6RDE - chains P and U of the 20 polymer chains in the assembly; structure by electron microscopy, 2.90 A resolution.

== Chain P ==
Name: Mitochondrial ATP synthase subunit OSCP
From: Polytomella sp. Pringsheim 198.80
UniProt: D8V7I1 (D8V7I1_9CHLO); numbering as in UniProt (aligned over 1-229)
Sequence (229 residues; row label = number of the first residue in the row):
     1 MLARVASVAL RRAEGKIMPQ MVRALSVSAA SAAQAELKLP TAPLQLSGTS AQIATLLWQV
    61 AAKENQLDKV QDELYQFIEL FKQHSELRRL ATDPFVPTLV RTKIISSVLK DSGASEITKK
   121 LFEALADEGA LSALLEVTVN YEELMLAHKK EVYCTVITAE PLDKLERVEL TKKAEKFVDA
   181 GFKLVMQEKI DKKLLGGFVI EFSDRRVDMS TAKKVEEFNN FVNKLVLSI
Not modelled in the structure: 1-36, 150-229

== Chain U ==
Name: ATP synthase subunit alpha
From: Polytomella sp. Pringsheim 198.80
UniProt: A0ZW40 (A0ZW40_9CHLO); numbering as in UniProt (aligned over 1-562)
Sequence (562 residues; numbered 1 to 562; the number before each row is that of its first residue):
     1 MRSPAAFVAR SGLFKASLGQ SNWAQKAEQM MASVTRTFAA DAKALDELRK PKFSSKYLIQ
    61 HVSQKLIPAV KEWEKSYQPP VIHLGRVLSV GDGIARVYGL KSVQAGELVC FDSGVKGMAL
   121 NLQADHVGVV VFGNDSVIHQ GDLVYRTGQI VNVPIGPGTL GRVTDGLGQP IDGKGPLTNV
   181 RSSLVEVKAP GIIARQSVRE PLFTGVKAVD ALVPIGRGQR ELIIGDRQTG KTAVAIDAII
   241 HQKNCNEQVP KAQRVYCVYV AVGQKRSTVA QLVKLFTQTG AMRYTIMVSA TASDAAPLQF
   301 LAPYSGCAMA EYFRDTGKHG LIIYDDLSKQ SVAYRQMSLL LRRPPGREAF PGDVFYLHSR
   361 LLERAAKLSK ELGGGSLTAF PVIETQAGDV SAYIATNVIS ITDGQIFLET ELFYKGIRPA
   421 LNVGLSVSRV GSAAQFPGMK QVAGTLKLEL AQYREVAAFA QFGSDLDAAT QYVLERGARL
   481 TEMLKQKQFA PIPIERQTVA VYAATKGFLD KVRVQDIVAA EEAVISQVNP AVFKILKANG
   541 KITPALDAHL KAELRKVKLP GA
Not modelled in the structure: 1-39
Construct notes: conflict R266 (Lys in A0ZW40)
Metal / ion sites: Mg2+: T232 (together with ATP)
Ligand contacts: ATP (adenosine-5'-triphosphate): D226, R227, Q228, T229, G230, K231, T232, A233, F413, R418, P419, Q486, K487, Q488

== Interface between chain P and chain U ==
Residue-residue contacts (68; chain P residue first):
  K69(P) - Y57(U)  hydrogen bond
  D72(P) - F53(U)
  D72(P) - S54(U)
  D72(P) - S55(U)
  E73(P) - Y57(U)
  E73(P) - L58(U)
  Y75(P) - K52(U)  hydrogen bond
  Y75(P) - F53(U)  hydrophobic
  Q76(P) - F53(U)
  Q76(P) - S55(U)
  Q76(P) - K56(U)
  Q76(P) - Y57(U)  hydrogen bond (side chain-backbone)
  Q76(P) - L58(U)  hydrogen bond (side chain-backbone)
  Q76(P) - I59(U)
  F77(P) - L58(U)  hydrophobic
  I78(P) - L48(U)
  E79(P) - P51(U)
  E79(P) - F53(U)
  L80(P) - I59(U)  hydrophobic
  L80(P) - V62(U)  hydrophobic
  L80(P) - S63(U)
  K82(P) - R49(U)
  H84(P) - S63(U)  hydrogen bond
  H84(P) - L66(U)
  L87(P) - L66(U)  hydrophobic
  R89(P) - Y77(U)
  R89(P) - Q78(U)  hydrogen bond (side chain-backbone)
  R89(P) - P80(U)
  L90(P) - Y77(U)
  D93(P) - Y98(U)
  P94(P) - L88(U)  hydrophobic
  P94(P) - Y98(U)
  F95(P) - Q78(U)
  F95(P) - R86(U)
  F95(P) - V87(U)
  F95(P) - L88(U)  hydrophobic
  F95(P) - Y98(U)  hydrophobic
  F95(P) - Q140(U)
  V96(P) - Y77(U)  hydrophobic
  P97(P) - S76(U)
  V100(P) - W73(U)
  V100(P) - S76(U)
  V100(P) - Y77(U)  hydrophobic
  K103(P) - W73(U)
  I104(P) - A69(U)
  I104(P) - V70(U)  hydrophobic
  I104(P) - W73(U)
  I104(P) - Y77(U)
  S107(P) - K65(U)
  V108(P) - H61(U)
  V108(P) - V62(U)  hydrophobic
  V108(P) - K65(U)
  V108(P) - A69(U)  hydrophobic
  D111(P) - H61(U)  salt bridge
  S112(P) - Y57(U)
  S112(P) - L58(U)
  S112(P) - H61(U)  hydrogen bond
  L135(P) - L45(U)
  L135(P) - L48(U)
  E136(P) - A40(U)
  T138(P) - L48(U)
  V139(P) - A40(U)  hydrophobic
  V139(P) - A44(U)
  V139(P) - L45(U)  hydrophobic
  V139(P) - L48(U)  hydrophobic
  E142(P) - E47(U)
  E142(P) - L48(U)
  E142(P) - K52(U)  salt bridge
Also at the interface, not in a pair above, chain P (34 interface residues in all): E86, A114, N140
Also at the interface, not in a pair above, chain U (34 interface residues in all): P79, G141

== Summary ==
Chain P and chain U each contribute 34 residues to their interface; the contacts include 7 hydrogen bonds and
2 salt bridges. Polar contacts include D111(P)-H61(U), E142(P)-K52(U) and K69(P)-Y57(U). Chain U binds ATP.
Here chain P is Mitochondrial ATP synthase subunit OSCP and chain U is ATP synthase subunit alpha, both from
Polytomella sp. Pringsheim 198.80. Entry 6RDE (CryoEM structure of Polytomella F-ATP synthase, Primary rotary
state 2, focussed refinement of F1 head and ...) was determined by electron microscopy (same publication as
6RD4, 6RD5, 6RD6, 6RD7, 6RD8, 6RD9 and 46 further entries).
